PDB entry 6CFW | electron microscopy, 3.70 A resolution | chains H and I of the 14 polymer chains in the assembly

== Chain H ==
Molecule: Monovalent cation/H+ antiporter subunit D
Organism: Pyrococcus furiosus COM1
Reference sequence: I6UQL5 (I6UQL5_9EURY); numbering as in UniProt (aligned over 1-510)
Sequence (510 residues; numbered 1 to 510; the number before each row is that of its first residue):
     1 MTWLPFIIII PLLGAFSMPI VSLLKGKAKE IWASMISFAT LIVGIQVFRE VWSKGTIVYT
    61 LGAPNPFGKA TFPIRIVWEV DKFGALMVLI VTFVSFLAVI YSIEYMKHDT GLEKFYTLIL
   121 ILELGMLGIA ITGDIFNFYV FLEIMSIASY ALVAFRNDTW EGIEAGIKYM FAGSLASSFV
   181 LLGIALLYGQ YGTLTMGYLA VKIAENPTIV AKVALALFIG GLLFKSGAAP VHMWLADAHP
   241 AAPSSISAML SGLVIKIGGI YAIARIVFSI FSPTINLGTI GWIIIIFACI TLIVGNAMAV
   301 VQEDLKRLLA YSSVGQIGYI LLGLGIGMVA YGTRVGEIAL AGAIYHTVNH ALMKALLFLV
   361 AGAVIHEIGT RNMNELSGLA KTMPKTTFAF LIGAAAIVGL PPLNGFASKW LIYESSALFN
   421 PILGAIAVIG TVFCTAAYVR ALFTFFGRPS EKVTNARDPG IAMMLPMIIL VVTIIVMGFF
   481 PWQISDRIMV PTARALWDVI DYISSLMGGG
Disordered / not traced: 1-2, 508-510

== Chain I ==
Molecule: MBH subunit
Organism: Pyrococcus furiosus COM1
Reference sequence: I6U847 (I6U847_9EURY); residue numbers follow UniProt; this construct covers 1-115
Sequence (115 residues; numbered 1 to 115; the number before each row is that of its first residue):
     1 MFGYWDPLYF IIVFIIGLIL AYLLNLWAKK SGMGTREVGE GTKIFISGED PEKVIPGFEH
    61 LEGYYTGRNT MWGLVNGVKK FFATLKNDHT GLLPDYVSYL LMTTAFILVI LLLRG
Disordered / not traced: 115
From the paper describing this entry:
  - conformationally variable residues (order/disorder transition): Thr-42 to Gly-73

== How chain H and chain I interact ==
Contacting residue pairs (38; chain H residue first):
  Lys-168(H) / Gly-91(I)  hydrogen bond (side chain-backbone)
  Phe-179(H) / Leu-100(I)  hydrophobic
  Phe-179(H) / Thr-104(I)
  Lys-212(H) / Leu-111(I)
  Lys-212(H) / Leu-112(I)
  Leu-215(H) / Leu-111(I)  hydrophobic
  Ala-216(H) / Leu-108(I)  hydrophobic
  Leu-217(H) / Thr-104(I)
  Phe-224(H) / Leu-100(I)  hydrophobic
  Pro-230(H) / Tyr-99(I)
  Pro-230(H) / Thr-103(I)
  Val-231(H) / Leu-100(I)  hydrophobic
  His-232(H) / His-89(I)
  Met-233(H) / His-89(I)
  Met-233(H) / Tyr-96(I)  hydrophobic
  Met-233(H) / Tyr-99(I)  hydrophobic
  Trp-234(H) / Tyr-96(I)
  Thr-279(H) / Leu-111(I)
  Thr-279(H) / Arg-114(I)
  Ile-283(H) / Ile-107(I)  hydrophobic
  Ile-283(H) / Ile-110(I)  hydrophobic
  Ile-283(H) / Leu-111(I)  hydrophobic
  Phe-287(H) / Thr-103(I)
  Phe-287(H) / Ile-107(I)  hydrophobic
  Ile-293(H) / Phe-81(I)  hydrophobic
  Ala-297(H) / Phe-82(I)
  Ala-297(H) / Leu-85(I)  hydrophobic
  Met-298(H) / His-89(I)  hydrogen bond
  Val-301(H) / Phe-82(I)  hydrophobic
  Val-301(H) / Lys-86(I)
  Tyr-311(H) / His-89(I)
  Asn-374(H) / Glu-62(I)
  Phe-406(H) / Met-1(I)  hydrophobic
  Phe-406(H) / Phe-2(I)  hydrophobic
  Trp-410(H) / Met-1(I)
  Trp-482(H) / Met-1(I)
  Trp-482(H) / Pro-7(I)
  Gln-483(H) / Tyr-4(I)  hydrogen bond
Other interface residues (no listed pair), chain H (39 interface residues in all): Phe-171, Ala-172, Leu-175, Ile-209, Val-213, Gly-220, Asp-237, Val-294, Val-300, Pro-402, Phe-433, Phe-479, Pro-481, Asp-486
Other interface residues (no listed pair), chain I (28 interface residues in all): Trp-5, Phe-10, Ile-11, Leu-93, Val-97, Phe-106

== In short ==
39 residues of chain H face 28 of chain I across their interface; the contacts include 3 hydrogen bonds. Polar
pairs include Lys-168(H)/Gly-91(I), Met-298(H)/His-89(I) and Gln-483(H)/Tyr-4(I). From the paper:
conformational variability at Thr-42(I).
Chain H is Monovalent cation/H+ antiporter subunit D and chain I is MBH subunit, both from Pyrococcus furiosus
COM1; the structure, cryoEM structure of a respiratory membrane-bound hydrogenase, was determined by electron
microscopy.
